4LCM - chain A; structure by X-ray diffraction, 3.19 A resolution.

Chain A:
Molecule: Transesterase
Organism: Aspergillus terreus
Reference sequence: Q9Y7D1 (Q9Y7D1_ASPTE); residues 1-413 here = UniProt positions 1-413
Chain sequence (421 residues; numbered -1 to 419; the number before each row is that of its first residue; numbers below 1 keep their minus sign (Met-1 is residue -1)):
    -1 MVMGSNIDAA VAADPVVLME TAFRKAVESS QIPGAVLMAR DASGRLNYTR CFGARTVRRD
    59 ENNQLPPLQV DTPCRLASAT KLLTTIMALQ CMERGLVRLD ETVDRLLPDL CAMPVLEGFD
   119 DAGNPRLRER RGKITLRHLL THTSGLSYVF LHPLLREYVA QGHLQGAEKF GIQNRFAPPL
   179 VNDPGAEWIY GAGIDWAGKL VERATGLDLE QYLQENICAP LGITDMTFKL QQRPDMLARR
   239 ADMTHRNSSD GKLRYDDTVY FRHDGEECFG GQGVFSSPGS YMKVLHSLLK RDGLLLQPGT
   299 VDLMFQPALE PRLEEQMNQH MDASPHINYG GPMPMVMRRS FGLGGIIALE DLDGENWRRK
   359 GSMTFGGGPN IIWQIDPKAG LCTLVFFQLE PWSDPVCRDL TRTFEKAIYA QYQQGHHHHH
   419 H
Unresolved in the structure: -1 to 11, 257-265, 414-419
Construct notes: expression tag (-1 to 0, 414-419); engineered mutation Asn4 (Ile in Q9Y7D1), Val9 (Ala in Q9Y7D1), Glu26 (Lys in Q9Y7D1), Ser28 (Arg in Q9Y7D1), Leu35 (Ile in Q9Y7D1), Ala40 (Cys in Q9Y7D1), Arg43 (Asn in Q9Y7D1), Asn60 (Cys in Q9Y7D1), Arg96 (Asp in Q9Y7D1), Cys109 (Ser in Q9Y7D1), Pro123 (Ala in Q9Y7D1), Val157 (Met in Q9Y7D1), Gly164 (Ser in Q9Y7D1), Asn172 (Ser in Q9Y7D1), Phe174 (Leu in Q9Y7D1), Leu178 (Ala in Q9Y7D1), Gly191 (Asn in Q9Y7D1), Ile192 (Leu in Q9Y7D1), Met241 (Gln in Q9Y7D1), Ser247 (Ala in Q9Y7D1), Lys250 (Arg in Q9Y7D1), Thr256 (Ser in Q9Y7D1), His261 (Ala in Q9Y7D1), Ser275 (Gly in Q9Y7D1), Gly297 (Gln in Q9Y7D1), Met335 (Leu in Q9Y7D1), Met361 (Leu in Q9Y7D1), Ile370 (Val in Q9Y7D1), Val383 (Ala in Q9Y7D1), Ser391 (Asn in Q9Y7D1), Lys404 (His in Q9Y7D1)
Curated features (UniProtKB/Swiss-Prot):
  - active site: Ser76 (Acyl-ester intermediate)
  - binding site (monacolin J): Arg73, Arg173, Tyr188, Tyr258, Glu388, Trp390
  - binding site (2-methylbutanoate): Gly366
What the authors report for this chain:
  - catalytic residues: Ser76, Lys79, Tyr188

In short:
From UniProt: active-site residue Ser76, 6 monacolin J-binding residues and residue binding 2-methylbutanoate
Gly366. The paper reports catalytic residues Ser76, Lys79 and Tyr188.
Chain A is Transesterase (Aspergillus terreus); the structure, Simvastatin Synthase (LOVD), from Aspergillus
Terreus, LovD9 mutant (simh9014), was determined by X-ray diffraction (same publication as 4LCL).
